1HIS - chains A and B; structure by solution NMR.

[Chain A]
Molecule: Insulin
Organism: Homo sapiens
Reference sequence: P01308 (INS_HUMAN); residues 1-21 here correspond to UniProt positions 90-110 (UniProt number = residue number + 89)
Chain sequence (21 residues; numbered 1 to 21; the number before each row is that of its first residue):
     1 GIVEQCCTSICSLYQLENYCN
Disulfide bonds: Cys6-Cys11

[Chain B]
Molecule: Insulin
Organism: Homo sapiens
Reference sequence: P01308 (INS_HUMAN); residues 1-25 here correspond to UniProt positions 25-49 (UniProt number = residue number + 24)
Chain sequence (25 residues; row label = number of the first residue in the row):
     1 FVNQHLCGSHLVEALYLVCGERGFF

[Interface between chain A and chain B]
Pairs across the interface - 27 pairs, chain A then chain B:
  Ile2(A) with Leu11(B); Phe25(B)
  Val3(A) with Gly8(B); Leu11(B)
  Cys6(A) with His5(B); Leu6(B); Leu11(B)
  Cys7(A) with His5(B); Cys7(B), disulfide
  Ser9(A) with His5(B)
  Ile10(A) with Asn3(B); Gln4(B); His5(B)
  Ser12(A) with Phe1(B)
  Leu13(A) with Phe1(B)
  Leu16(A) with Leu6(B); Leu11(B); Ala14(B); Val18(B)
  Glu17(A) with Cys19(B)
  Tyr19(A) with Leu15(B); Phe24(B)
  Cys20(A) with Cys19(B), disulfide; Arg22(B); Gly23(B); Phe24(B)
  Asn21(A) with Arg22(B)
Other interface residues (no listed pair), chain A (15 interface residues in all): Thr8, Cys11
Cross-chain cystine bridges: Cys7(A)-Cys7(B), Cys20(A)-Cys19(B)

[Summary]
15 residues of chain A face 16 of chain B across their interface; the contacts include 2 disulfide bonds.
Here chain A is Insulin and chain B is Insulin, both from Homo sapiens. Entry 1HIS (Structure and dynamics of
des-pentapeptide-insulin in solution: the molten-globule hypothesis) was determined by solution NMR.
